PDB entry 1OOK | X-ray diffraction, 2.30 A resolution | chains B and G of the 4 polymer chains in the assembly

== Chain B ==
Name: Human Alpha Thrombin
Organism: Homo sapiens
Notes: EC 3.4.21.5; fragment: thrombin b chain
Reference sequence: P00734 (THRB_HUMAN); the construct lacks a stretch of the UniProt sequence and is renumbered around it, so the offset changes along the chain: 16-36 = UniProt 364-384; 37-60 = UniProt 386-409; 61-77 = UniProt 419-435; 78-97 = UniProt 437-456; 6 more segments
Sequence (259 residues; numbered 16 to 247 plus 28 insertion-coded residues; 1 number in that range is skipped by the numbering (no residue carries it; nothing is unmodelled there); the number before each row is that of its first residue; a row labelled like 60A-60I holds insertion residues (60A, then the next letters in order)):
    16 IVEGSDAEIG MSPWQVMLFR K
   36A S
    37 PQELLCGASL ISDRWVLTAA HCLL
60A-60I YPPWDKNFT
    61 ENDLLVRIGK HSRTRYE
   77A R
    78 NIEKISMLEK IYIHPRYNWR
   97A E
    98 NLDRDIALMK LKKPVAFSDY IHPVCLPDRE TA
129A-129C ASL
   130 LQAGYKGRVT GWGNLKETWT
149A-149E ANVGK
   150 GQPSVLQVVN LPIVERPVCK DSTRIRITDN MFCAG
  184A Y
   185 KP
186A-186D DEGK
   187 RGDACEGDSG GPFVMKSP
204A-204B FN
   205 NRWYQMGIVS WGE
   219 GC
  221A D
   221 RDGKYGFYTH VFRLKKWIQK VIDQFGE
Disulfides: Cys42-Cys58, Cys168-Cys182, Cys191-Cys220
Glycans and other covalent adducts: N-acetylglucosamine (NAG) linked to Asn60G

== Chain G ==
Name: Platelet glycoprotein Ib alpha chain precursor
Organism: Homo sapiens
Notes: fragment: N-terminal domain
Reference sequence: P07359 (GPBA_HUMAN); residues 1-290 here correspond to UniProt positions 17-306 (UniProt number = residue number + 16)
Sequence (290 residues; each row starts with the number of its first residue):
     1 HPICEVSKVA SHLEVNCDKR NLTALPPDLP KDTTILHLSE NLLYTFSLAT LMPYTRLTQL
    61 NLDRAELTKL QVDGTLPVLG TLDLSHNQLQ SLPLLGQTLP ALTVLDVSFN RLTSLPLGAL
   121 RGLGELQELY LKGNELKTLP PGLLTPTPKL EKLSLANNNL TELPAGLLNG LENLDTLLLQ
   181 ENSLYTIPKG FFGSHLLPFA FLHGNPWLCN CEILYFRRWL QDNAENVYVW KQGVDVKAMT
   241 SNVASVQCDN SDKFPVYKYP GKGCPTLGDE GDTDLYDYYP EEDTEGDKVR
Not modelled in the structure: 285-290
Disulfides: Cys4-Cys17, Cys209-Cys248, Cys211-Cys264
Glycans and other covalent adducts: N-acetylglucosamine (NAG) linked to Asn159
Modified residues: Tyr276 (o-sulfo-l-tyrosine; TYS); Tyr279 (o-sulfo-l-tyrosine; TYS)
Differences from the reference sequence: engineered mutation Ala65 (Cys81 in P07359); modified residue (276, 279)

== Chain B / chain G interface ==
Contacting residue pairs - 45 pairs, chain B then chain G:
  Lys36(B) - Ser194(G)
  Ser36A(B) - Arg218(G)  hydrogen bond
  Ser36A(B) - Asp222(G)  hydrogen bond
  Ser36A(B) - Thr273(G)
  Pro37(B) - Asp222(G)
  Pro37(B) - Thr273(G)
  Gln38(B) - Leu196(G)
  Gln38(B) - Asp222(G)
  Gln38(B) - Asn223(G)
  Gln38(B) - Asn226(G)  hydrogen bond
  Glu39(B) - Tyr278(G)
  Trp60D(B) - Tyr276(G)
  Asp60E(B) - Tyr276(G)
  Leu65(B) - Ser194(G)
  Leu65(B) - Leu196(G)  hydrophobic
  Arg67(B) - Leu196(G)
  Arg73(B) - Glu282(G)  salt bridge
  Thr74(B) - Glu282(G)
  Tyr76(B) - Asp175(G)
  Tyr76(B) - Pro198(G)  hydrophobic
  Arg77A(B) - Lys152(G)
  Arg77A(B) - Asp175(G)  salt bridge
  Asn78(B) - Glu151(G)
  Lys81(B) - Asn173(G)
  Ile82(B) - Leu196(G)  hydrophobic
  Met84(B) - Glu172(G)
  Met84(B) - Ser194(G)
  Met84(B) - His195(G)
  Lys110(B) - Glu172(G)  salt bridge
  Lys145(B) - Glu281(G)  salt bridge
  Thr147(B) - Tyr279(G)
  Trp148(B) - Tyr279(G)
  Gly149D(B) - Glu281(G)
  Lys149E(B) - Glu281(G)
  Lys149E(B) - Glu282(G)
  Lys149E(B) - Asp283(G)
  Gly150(B) - Glu281(G)  hydrogen bond (backbone-backbone)
  Gln151(B) - Pro280(G)
  Gln151(B) - Glu281(G)  hydrogen bond (side chain-backbone)
  Gln151(B) - Glu282(G)
  Gln151(B) - Asp283(G)
  Pro152(B) - Glu282(G)
  Pro152(B) - Asp283(G)
  Ser153(B) - Asp283(G)  hydrogen bond (backbone-side chain)
  Ser153(B) - Thr284(G)  hydrogen bond (side chain-backbone)
Other interface residues (no listed pair), chain B (29 interface residues in all): Phe34, Arg35
Other interface residues (no listed pair), chain G (24 interface residues in all): Thr176, Phe199

== In short ==
The interface between chain B and chain G involves 29 residues on one side and 24 on the other, with 7
hydrogen bonds and 4 salt bridges. Among the polar pairs are Arg73(B)-Glu282(G), Arg77A(B)-Asp175(G) and
Lys110(B)-Glu172(G). N-acetylglucosamine is covalently linked to Asn60G(B).
Here chain B is Human Alpha Thrombin and chain G is Platelet glycoprotein Ib alpha chain precursor, both from
Homo sapiens. Entry 1OOK (Crystal Structure of the Complex of Platelet Receptor GPIb-alpha and Human
alpha-Thrombin) was determined by X-ray diffraction (same publication as 1P9A).
